PDB entry 5LAY | X-ray diffraction, 2.71 A resolution | chain A

== Chain A ==
Name: E3 ubiquitin-protein ligase Mdm2
From: Homo sapiens
Notes: EC 6.3.2.-; fragment: truncated n-terminal domain
UniProt: Q00987 (MDM2_HUMAN); numbering as in UniProt (aligned over 17-111)
Amino-acid sequence (95 residues; each row starts with the number of its first residue):
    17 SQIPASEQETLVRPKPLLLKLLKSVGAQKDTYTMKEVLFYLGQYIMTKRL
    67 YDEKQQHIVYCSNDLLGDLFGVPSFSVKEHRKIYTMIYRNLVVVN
Swiss-Prot annotation at these positions:
  - mutagenesis: Gly-58 (G58A: No effect on its ability to induce apoptosis)
Ligand contacts: 6SS ((3S,3'S,4'S,5'S)-4'-azanyl-6-chloranyl-3'-(3-chloranyl-2-fluoranyl-phenyl)-1'-[(3-ethoxyphenyl)methyl]-5'-methyl-spiro[1H-indole-3,2'-pyrrolidine]-2-one): Leu-54, Leu-57, Gly-58, Ile-61, Met-62, Tyr-67, Gln-72, Val-75, Phe-86, Phe-91, Val-93, His-96, Ile-99, Tyr-100

== Summary ==
Chain A binds compound 6SS. Curated annotation (UniProt) lists one mutagenesis site.
Chain A is E3 ubiquitin-protein ligase Mdm2 (Homo sapiens); the structure, Discovery of New
Natural-product-inspired Spiro-oxindole Compounds as Orally Active Inhibitors of the MDM2-p53 Interaction:
HDM2 (MDM2) ..., was determined by X-ray diffraction together with 5LAV, 5LAW and 5LAZ from the same study.
